PDB entry 6JPU | electron microscopy, 4.27 A resolution (low resolution: residue-level contacts below are approximate; hydrogen-bond / salt-bridge calls are withheld) | chains A and B of the 6 polymer chains in the assembly

Chain A (and B):
Molecule: Uncharacterized AAA domain-containing protein C31G5.19
Organism: Schizosaccharomyces pombe 972h-
Notes: chain B of this document is another copy of the same molecule, construct and numbering; everything in this record applies to it too
UniProtKB: O14114 (YEJJ_SCHPO); residues 1-1190 here = UniProt positions 1-1190
Chain sequence (1198 residues; each row starts with the number of its first residue; numbers below 1 keep their minus sign (Gly-7 is residue -7)):
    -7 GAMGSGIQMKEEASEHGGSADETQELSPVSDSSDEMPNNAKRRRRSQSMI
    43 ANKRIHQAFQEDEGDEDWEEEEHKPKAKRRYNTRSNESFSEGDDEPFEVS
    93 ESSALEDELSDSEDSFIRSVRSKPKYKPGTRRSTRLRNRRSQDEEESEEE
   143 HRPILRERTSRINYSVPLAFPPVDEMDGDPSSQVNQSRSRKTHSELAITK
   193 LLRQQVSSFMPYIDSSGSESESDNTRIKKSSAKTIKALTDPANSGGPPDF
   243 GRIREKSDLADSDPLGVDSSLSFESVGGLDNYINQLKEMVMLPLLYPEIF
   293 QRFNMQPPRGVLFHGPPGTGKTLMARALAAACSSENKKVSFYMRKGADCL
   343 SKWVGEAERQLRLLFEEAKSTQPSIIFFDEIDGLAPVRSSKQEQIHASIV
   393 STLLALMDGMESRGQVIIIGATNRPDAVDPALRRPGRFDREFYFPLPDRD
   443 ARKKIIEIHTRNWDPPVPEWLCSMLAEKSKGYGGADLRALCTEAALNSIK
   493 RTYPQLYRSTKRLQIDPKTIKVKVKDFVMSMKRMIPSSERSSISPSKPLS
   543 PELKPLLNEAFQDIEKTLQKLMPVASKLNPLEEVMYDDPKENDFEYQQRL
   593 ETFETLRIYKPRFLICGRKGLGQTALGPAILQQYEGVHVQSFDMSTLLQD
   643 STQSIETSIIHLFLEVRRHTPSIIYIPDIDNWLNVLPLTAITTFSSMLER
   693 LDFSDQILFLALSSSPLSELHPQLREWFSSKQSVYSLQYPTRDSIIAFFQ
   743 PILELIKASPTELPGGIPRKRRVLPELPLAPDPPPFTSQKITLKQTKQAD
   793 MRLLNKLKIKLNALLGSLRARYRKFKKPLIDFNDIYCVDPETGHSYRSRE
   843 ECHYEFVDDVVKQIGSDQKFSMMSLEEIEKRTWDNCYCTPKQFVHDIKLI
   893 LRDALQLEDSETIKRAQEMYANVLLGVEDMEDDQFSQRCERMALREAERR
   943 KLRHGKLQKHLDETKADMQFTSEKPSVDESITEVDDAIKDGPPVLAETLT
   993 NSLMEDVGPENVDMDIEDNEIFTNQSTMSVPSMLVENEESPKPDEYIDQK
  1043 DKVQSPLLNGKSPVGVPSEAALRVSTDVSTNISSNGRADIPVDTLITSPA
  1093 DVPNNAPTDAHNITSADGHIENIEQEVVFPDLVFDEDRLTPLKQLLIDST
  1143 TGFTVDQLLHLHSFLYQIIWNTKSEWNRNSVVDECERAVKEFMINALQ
Not modelled in the structure: -7 to 255, 774-1127, 1187-1190
Sequence notes: expression tag (-7 to 0)
UniProt features mapped onto this chain:
  - binding site (ATP): Pro309 to Thr314
  - mutagenesis: Trp345 (W345A: Severely impairs histone deposition activity), Glu372 (E372Q: Severely decreases ATPase activity and impairs histone deposition activity), Glu385 (E385A: Severely impairs histone deposition activity), Glu900 (E900A: Severely impairs histone deposition activity)
From the paper describing this entry:
  - mutagenesis - W345A, E385A: unchanged binding to histone

How chain A and chain B interact:
Residue-residue contacts (80; chain A residue first):
  Asn276(A) - Tyr499(B)
  Asn276(A) - Arg500(B)
  Lys279(A) - Ser501(B)
  Glu280(A) - Lys492(B)
  Glu280(A) - Leu498(B)
  Met283(A) - Leu498(B)
  Leu286(A) - Arg504(B)
  Leu287(A) - Arg504(B)
  Leu287(A) - Leu505(B)
  Tyr288(A) - Leu505(B)
  Tyr288(A) - Gln506(B)
  Tyr288(A) - Ile507(B)
  Pro289(A) - Arg504(B)
  Glu290(A) - Ile507(B)
  Phe292(A) - Pro256(B)
  Arg294(A) - Ile507(B)
  Arg294(A) - Pro509(B)
  Arg294(A) - Lys510(B)
  Asn296(A) - Leu257(B)
  Met297(A) - Pro256(B)
  Gln298(A) - Leu257(B)
  Gln298(A) - Gly258(B)
  Arg301(A) - Pro256(B)
  Glu327(A) - Thr502(B)
  Glu327(A) - Lys503(B)
  Glu327(A) - Arg504(B)
  Arg380(A) - Ala339(B)
  Lys383(A) - Gln384(B)
  Lys383(A) - Glu385(B)
  Gln386(A) - Leu342(B)
  Gln386(A) - Glu385(B)
  Asp400(A) - Gly258(B)
  Asp400(A) - Val259(B)
  Leu573(A) - Tyr499(B)
  Val576(A) - Lys492(B)
  Val576(A) - Arg493(B)
  Met577(A) - Tyr499(B)
  Met577(A) - Arg763(B)
  Met577(A) - Arg764(B)
  Tyr578(A) - Lys762(B)
  Tyr578(A) - Arg763(B)
  Tyr578(A) - Arg764(B)
  Asp579(A) - Arg493(B)
  Asp579(A) - Lys515(B)
  Asp579(A) - Lys517(B)
  Asp579(A) - Lys762(B)
  Asp579(A) - Arg764(B)
  Asp580(A) - Lys515(B)
  Asp580(A) - Arg761(B)
  Asp580(A) - Lys762(B)
  Lys582(A) - Arg761(B)
  Lys582(A) - Lys762(B)
  Glu583(A) - Lys515(B)
  Glu583(A) - Val516(B)
  Glu583(A) - Lys517(B)
  Asn584(A) - Val516(B)
  Asp585(A) - Val516(B)
  Phe586(A) - Met466(B)
  Phe586(A) - Val516(B)
  Tyr588(A) - Pro756(B)
  Tyr588(A) - Arg761(B)
  Gln589(A) - Lys517(B)
  Gln589(A) - Val520(B)
  Arg591(A) - Glu754(B)
  Arg591(A) - Pro756(B)
  Leu592(A) - Lys524(B)
  Phe595(A) - Pro756(B)
  Phe595(A) - Trp1162(B)
  Glu596(A) - Trp1162(B)
  Leu598(A) - Tyr1158(B)
  Arg599(A) - Gln1159(B)
  Arg599(A) - Trp1162(B)
  Ile652(A) - Gln641(B)
  Leu656(A) - Ser533(B)
  Arg659(A) - Ser533(B)
  Arg659(A) - Ser534(B)
  Arg659(A) - Ile535(B)
  Arg692(A) - Ile535(B)
  Lys723(A) - Glu1183(B)
  Gln724(A) - Phe1156(B)
Other interface residues (no listed pair), chain A (62 interface residues in all): Leu284, Phe295, Ser326, Lys329, Gln384, Ala389, Ser404, Gly406, Lys562, Glu575, Pro581, Tyr601, Glu648, Thr649, Arg660, Thr684, Ser688
Other interface residues (no listed pair), chain B (58 interface residues in all): Gly375, His388, Asn454, Trp455, Thr511, Ile512, Glu544, Met636, Leu640, Ser643, Val677, Leu755, Leu1151, Ser1155, Ile1186

In short:
62 residues of chain A face 58 of chain B across their interface. Curated annotation (UniProt) lists 6
ATP-binding residues and 4 mutagenesis sites on chain A. The paper reports that W345A and E385A of chain A
leave binding to histone unchanged.
Both chains are Uncharacterized AAA domain-containing protein C31G5.19 (Schizosaccharomyces pombe 972h-).
Entry 6JPU (CryoEM structure of Abo1 hexamer - apo complex) was determined by electron microscopy (same
publication as 6JPQ and 6JQ0).
